PDB entry 2BPV | X-ray diffraction, 1.90 A resolution | chains A and B

# Chain A (and B)
Protein: HIV-1 protease
From: Human immunodeficiency virus 1
Notes: EC 3.4.23.16; chain B of this document is another copy of the same molecule, construct and numbering; everything in this record applies to it too
Reference sequence: P04587 (POL_HV1B5); residues 1-99 here correspond to UniProt positions 69-167 (UniProt number = residue number + 68)
Chain sequence (99 residues; each row starts with the number of its first residue):
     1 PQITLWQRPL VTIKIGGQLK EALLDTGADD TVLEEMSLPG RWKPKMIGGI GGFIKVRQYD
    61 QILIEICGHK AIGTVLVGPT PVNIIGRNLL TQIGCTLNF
Residues lining bound ligands: l-738,317 (1IN; 1-[2-hydroxy-4-(2-hydroxy-5-methyl-cyclopentylcarbamoyl)5-phenyl-pentyl]-4-(3-pyridin-3-yl-propionyl)-piperazine-2-carb oxylic acid tert-butylamide): Arg-8, Leu-23, Asp-25, Gly-27, Ala-28, Asp-29, Asp-30, Val-32, Ile-47, Gly-48, Gly-49, Ile-50, Phe-53, Pro-81, Val-82, Ile-84

# Interface between chain A and chain B
Contacting residue pairs (94; chain A residue first):
  Pro-1(A) / Leu-97(B)
  Pro-1(A) / Asn-98(B)
  Pro-1(A) / Phe-99(B)  hydrogen bond (backbone-backbone)
  Gln-2(A) / Thr-96(B)
  Gln-2(A) / Leu-97(B)
  Gln-2(A) / Asn-98(B)  hydrogen bond
  Ile-3(A) / Thr-96(B)
  Ile-3(A) / Leu-97(B)  hydrogen bond (backbone-backbone)
  Ile-3(A) / Phe-99(B)  hydrophobic
  Leu-5(A) / Arg-87(B)  hydrogen bond (backbone-side chain)
  Leu-5(A) / Thr-91(B)
  Leu-5(A) / Cys-95(B)
  Leu-5(A) / Thr-96(B)
  Trp-6(A) / Arg-87(B)  hydrogen bond (backbone-side chain)
  Trp-6(A) / Thr-91(B)
  Gln-7(A) / Arg-87(B)  hydrogen bond (backbone-side chain)
  Arg-8(A) / Asp-29(B)  salt bridge
  Arg-8(A) / Arg-87(B)
  Pro-9(A) / Thr-26(B)
  Pro-9(A) / Arg-87(B)
  Leu-23(A) / Gly-27(B)
  Leu-24(A) / Thr-26(B)  hydrogen bond (backbone-side chain)
  Leu-24(A) / Leu-97(B)  hydrophobic
  Asp-25(A) / Asp-25(B)
  Asp-25(A) / Thr-26(B)
  Asp-25(A) / Gly-27(B)  hydrogen bond (side chain-backbone)
  Thr-26(A) / Leu-5(B)
  Thr-26(A) / Pro-9(B)
  Thr-26(A) / Leu-24(B)  hydrogen bond (side chain-backbone)
  Thr-26(A) / Asp-25(B)
  Thr-26(A) / Thr-26(B)  hydrogen bond (side chain-backbone)
  Thr-26(A) / Leu-97(B)
  Gly-27(A) / Leu-23(B)
  Gly-27(A) / Asp-25(B)
  Asp-29(A) / Arg-8(B)  salt bridge
  Gly-48(A) / Ile-50(B)
  Gly-49(A) / Ile-50(B)
  Ile-50(A) / Gly-49(B)
  Ile-50(A) / Ile-50(B)  hydrogen bond (backbone-backbone)
  Ile-50(A) / Gly-51(B)  hydrogen bond (backbone-backbone)
  Ile-50(A) / Gly-52(B)
  Ile-50(A) / Ile-54(B)  hydrophobic
  Ile-50(A) / Thr-80(B)
  Ile-50(A) / Pro-81(B)
  Gly-51(A) / Gly-51(B)
  Gly-51(A) / Gly-52(B)
  Gly-51(A) / Ile-54(B)
  Gly-52(A) / Ile-50(B)
  Gly-52(A) / Gly-51(B)
  Ile-54(A) / Ile-50(B)
  His-69(A) / Phe-99(B)
  Thr-80(A) / Ile-50(B)
  Arg-87(A) / Leu-5(B)  hydrogen bond (side chain-backbone)
  Arg-87(A) / Trp-6(B)  hydrogen bond (side chain-backbone)
  Arg-87(A) / Gln-7(B)  hydrogen bond (side chain-backbone)
  Arg-87(A) / Arg-8(B)
  Arg-87(A) / Pro-9(B)
  Leu-90(A) / Leu-5(B)  hydrophobic
  Thr-91(A) / Leu-5(B)
  Thr-91(A) / Trp-6(B)
  Gln-92(A) / Trp-6(B)
  Ile-93(A) / Phe-99(B)
  Gly-94(A) / Asn-98(B)
  Gly-94(A) / Phe-99(B)
  Cys-95(A) / Leu-5(B)
  Cys-95(A) / Leu-97(B)  hydrophobic
  Cys-95(A) / Asn-98(B)
  Cys-95(A) / Phe-99(B)  hydrophobic
  Thr-96(A) / Gln-2(B)
  Thr-96(A) / Ile-3(B)  hydrogen bond (side chain-backbone)
  Thr-96(A) / Thr-4(B)
  Thr-96(A) / Thr-96(B)
  Thr-96(A) / Leu-97(B)
  Thr-96(A) / Asn-98(B)  hydrogen bond (backbone-backbone)
  Leu-97(A) / Pro-1(B)
  Leu-97(A) / Gln-2(B)
  Leu-97(A) / Ile-3(B)  hydrogen bond (backbone-backbone)
  Leu-97(A) / Leu-24(B)  hydrophobic
  Leu-97(A) / Thr-26(B)
  Leu-97(A) / Cys-95(B)  hydrophobic
  Leu-97(A) / Thr-96(B)
  Leu-97(A) / Leu-97(B)  hydrophobic
  Asn-98(A) / Pro-1(B)
  Asn-98(A) / Gln-2(B)
  Asn-98(A) / Gly-94(B)
  Asn-98(A) / Cys-95(B)
  Asn-98(A) / Thr-96(B)  hydrogen bond (backbone-backbone)
  Asn-98(A) / Asn-98(B)  hydrogen bond
  Phe-99(A) / Pro-1(B)  hydrogen bond (backbone-backbone)
  Phe-99(A) / Ile-3(B)  hydrophobic
  Phe-99(A) / His-69(B)
  Phe-99(A) / Ile-93(B)
  Phe-99(A) / Gly-94(B)
  Phe-99(A) / Cys-95(B)  hydrophobic
Other interface residues (no listed pair), chain A (36 interface residues in all): Thr-4, Cys-67, Pro-81
Other interface residues (no listed pair), chain B (35 interface residues in all): Gly-48, Cys-67, Ile-84

# In short
36 residues of chain A and 35 residues of chain B are in contact, with 21 hydrogen bonds and 2 salt bridges.
Polar pairs include Arg-8(A)/Asp-29(B), Gln-2(A)/Asn-98(B) and Leu-5(A)/Arg-87(B). Bound to chain A:
l-738,317.
Both chains are HIV-1 protease (Human immunodeficiency virus 1). Entry 2BPV (HIV-1 protease-inhibitor complex)
was determined by X-ray diffraction together with 2BPW, 2BPX, 2BPY and 2BPZ from the same study.
